PDB entry 4FJY | X-ray diffraction, 2.90 A resolution | chain A

[Chain A]
Protein: Phosphatidylinositol 4,5-bisphosphate 3-kinase catalytic subunit gamma isoform
Source organism: Homo sapiens
Notes: EC 2.7.1.153, 2.7.11.1; fragment: catalytic domain
UniProtKB: P48736 (PK3CG_HUMAN); residues 144-1102 here = UniProt positions 144-1102
Sequence (960 residues; numbered 143 to 1102; the number before each row is that of its first residue):
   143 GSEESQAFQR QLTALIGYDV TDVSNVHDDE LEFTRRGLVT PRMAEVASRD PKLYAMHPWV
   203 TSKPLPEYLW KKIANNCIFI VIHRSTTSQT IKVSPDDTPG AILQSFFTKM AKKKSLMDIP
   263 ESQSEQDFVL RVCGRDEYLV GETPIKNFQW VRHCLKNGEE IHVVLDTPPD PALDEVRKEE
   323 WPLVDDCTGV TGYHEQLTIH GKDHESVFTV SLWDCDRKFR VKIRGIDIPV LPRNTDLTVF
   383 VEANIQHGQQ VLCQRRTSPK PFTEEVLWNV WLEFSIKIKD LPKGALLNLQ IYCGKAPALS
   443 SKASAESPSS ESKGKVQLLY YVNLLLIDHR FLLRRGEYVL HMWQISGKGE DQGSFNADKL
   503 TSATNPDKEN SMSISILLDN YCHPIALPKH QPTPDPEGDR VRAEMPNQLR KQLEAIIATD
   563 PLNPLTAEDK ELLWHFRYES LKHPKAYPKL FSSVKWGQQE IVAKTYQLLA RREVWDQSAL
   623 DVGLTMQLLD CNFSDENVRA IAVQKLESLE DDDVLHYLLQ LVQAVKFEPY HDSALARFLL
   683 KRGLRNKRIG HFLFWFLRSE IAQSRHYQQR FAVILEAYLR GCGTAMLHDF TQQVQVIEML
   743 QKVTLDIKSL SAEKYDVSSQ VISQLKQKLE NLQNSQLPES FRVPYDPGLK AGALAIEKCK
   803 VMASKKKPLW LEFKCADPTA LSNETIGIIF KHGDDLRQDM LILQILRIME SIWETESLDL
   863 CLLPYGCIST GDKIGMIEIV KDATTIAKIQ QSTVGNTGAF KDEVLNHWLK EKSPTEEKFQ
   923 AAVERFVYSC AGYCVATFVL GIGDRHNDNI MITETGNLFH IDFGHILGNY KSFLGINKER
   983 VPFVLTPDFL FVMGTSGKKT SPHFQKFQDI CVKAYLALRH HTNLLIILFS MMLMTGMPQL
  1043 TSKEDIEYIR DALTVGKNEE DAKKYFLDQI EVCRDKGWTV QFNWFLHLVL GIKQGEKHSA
Disordered / not traced: 143, 249-268, 322-350, 374-377, 437-456, 489-495, 523-525, 534-542, 756-757, 969-980, 1089-1102
Sequence notes: expression tag (143)
Ligand contacts: FJY (4-[3,3-dimethyl-6-(morpholin-4-yl)-2,3-dihydro-1H-indol-1-yl]-7-fluoro-3-methyl-2-(pyridin-3-yl)quinoline): Lys-802, Val-803, Met-804, Pro-810, Leu-811, Trp-812, Ile-831, Lys-833, Tyr-867, Ile-879, Glu-880, Ile-881, Val-882, Ala-885, Thr-886, Thr-887, Lys-890, Met-953, Phe-961, Ile-963, Asp-964
UniProt features mapped onto this chain:
  - region: Val-803 to Lys-809 (G-loop), Gly-943 to Asn-951 (Catalytic loop), His-962 to Thr-988 (Activation loop)
  - binding site (ATP): Gly-829 to Leu-838, Leu-864 to Thr-872, Phe-961 to Leu-969
  - modified residue: Thr-1024 (Phosphothreonine), Ser-1101 (Phosphoserine)

[In short]
Bound to chain A: compound FJY. UniProt lists 28 ATP-binding residues.
Chain A is Phosphatidylinositol 4,5-bisphosphate 3-kinase catalytic subunit gamma isoform (Homo sapiens); the
structure, Crystal structure of PI3K-gamma in complex with quinoline-indoline inhibitor 24f, was determined by
X-ray diffraction, deposited together with 4FJZ.
